PDB entry 3SJL | X-ray diffraction, 1.63 A resolution | chains A and F of the 6 polymer chains in the assembly

# Chain A
Protein: Methylamine utilization protein mauG
Source organism: Paracoccus denitrificans
Notes: EC 1.-.-.-
Reference sequence: Q51658 (MAUG_PARDP); residues 1-367 here correspond to UniProt positions 21-387 (UniProt number = residue number + 20)
Amino-acid sequence (373 residues; each row starts with the number of its first residue):
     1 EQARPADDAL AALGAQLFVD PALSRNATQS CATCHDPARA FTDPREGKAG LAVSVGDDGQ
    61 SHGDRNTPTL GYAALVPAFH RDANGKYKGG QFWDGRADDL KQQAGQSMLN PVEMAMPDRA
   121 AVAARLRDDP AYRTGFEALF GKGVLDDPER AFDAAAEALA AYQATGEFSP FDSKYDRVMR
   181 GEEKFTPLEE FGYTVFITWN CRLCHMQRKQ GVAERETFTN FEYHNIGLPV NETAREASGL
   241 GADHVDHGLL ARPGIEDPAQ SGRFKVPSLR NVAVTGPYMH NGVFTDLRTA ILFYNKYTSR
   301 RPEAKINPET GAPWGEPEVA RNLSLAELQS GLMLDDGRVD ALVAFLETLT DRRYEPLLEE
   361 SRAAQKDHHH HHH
Not modelled in the structure: 1-4, 46-62, 360-373
Sequence notes: engineered mutation Ser-107 (Pro127 in Q51658); expression tag (368-373)
Curated features (UniProtKB/Swiss-Prot):
  - binding site (heme c): Cys-31, Cys-34, His-35, Cys-201, Cys-204, His-205, His-280
Bound ions: heme c Fe site 1: His-35, Glu-113; Ca2+: Asn-66, Thr-275, Pro-277; heme c Fe site 2: His-205, Tyr-294; Na+ site 1: Asn-231, Thr-233; Na+ site 2: Leu-250, Arg-252, Ile-255
Residues lining bound ligands:
  - heme c (HEC), molecule 1: Gln-29, Ser-30, Cys-31, Cys-34, His-35, Arg-65, Asn-66, Thr-67, Pro-68, Thr-69, Leu-70, Gln-91, Phe-92, Trp-93, Arg-96, Leu-100, Gln-103, Ser-107, Met-108, Val-112, Glu-113, Met-114, Leu-159, Gln-163, Lys-265
  - heme c (HEC), molecule 2: Trp-93, Asn-200, Cys-201, Cys-204, His-205, His-224, Ile-226, Leu-228, Phe-264, Lys-265, Val-266, Pro-267, Leu-269, Val-272, Tyr-278, Met-279, His-280, Leu-287, Ala-290, Ile-291, Tyr-294, Ser-324, Glu-327, Leu-334, Leu-342, Leu-346
From the paper describing this entry:
  - heme c coordination: Glu-113
  - conformationally variable residues (order/disorder transition): Ala-49 to His-62, Glu-113
  - mutagenesis - P107S: abolished catalytic activity

# Chain F
Protein: Methylamine dehydrogenase heavy chain
Source organism: Paracoccus denitrificans
Notes: EC 1.4.99.3
Reference sequence: A1BB97 (A1BB97_PARDP); residues 1-386 here correspond to UniProt positions 32-417 (UniProt number = residue number + 31)
Amino-acid sequence (386 residues; numbered 1 to 386; the number before each row is that of its first residue):
     1 QDAPEAETQA QETQGQAAAR AAAADLAAGQ DDEPRILEAP APDARRVYVN DPAHFAAVTQ
    61 QFVIDGEAGR VIGMIDGGFL PNPVVADDGS FIAHASTVFS RIARGERTDY VEVFDPVTLL
   121 PTADIELPDA PRFLVGTYPW MTSLTPDGKT LLFYQFSPAP AVGVVDLEGK AFKRMLDVPD
   181 CYHIFPTAPD TFFMHCRDGS LAKVAFGTEG TPEITHTEVF HPEDEFLINH PAYSQKAGRL
   241 VWPTYTGKIH QIDLSSGDAK FLPAVEALTE AERADGWRPG GWQQVAYHRA LDRIYLLVDQ
   301 RDEWRHKTAS RFVVVLDAKT GERLAKFEMG HEIDSINVSQ DEKPLLYALS TGDKTLYIHD
   361 AESGEELRSV NQLGHGPQVI TTADMG
Not modelled in the structure: 1-10
Disulfide bonds: Cys-181/Cys-196

# How chain A and chain F interact
Pairs across the interface (11; chain A residue first):
  Asn-84(A) / Glu-33(F)
  Arg-208(A) / Gly-29(F)  hydrogen bond (side chain-backbone)
  Arg-208(A) / Gln-30(F)
  Arg-208(A) / Asp-31(F)
  Lys-209(A) / Asp-31(F)  hydrogen bond (backbone-side chain)
  Lys-209(A) / Asp-32(F)
  Lys-209(A) / Glu-33(F)  salt bridge
  Lys-209(A) / Pro-34(F)
  Gln-210(A) / Asp-31(F)  hydrogen bond (backbone-side chain)
  Gln-210(A) / Asp-32(F)  hydrogen bond (side chain-backbone)
  Gln-210(A) / Pro-34(F)

# Summary
4 residues of chain A face 6 of chain F across their interface, with 4 hydrogen bonds and 1 salt bridge. Among
the polar pairs are Lys-209(A)/Glu-33(F), Arg-208(A)/Gly-29(F) and Lys-209(A)/Asp-31(F). Chain A binds heme c.
From the paper: P107S of chain A abolishes catalytic activity; heme c coordination by Glu-113(A).
Chain A is Methylamine utilization protein mauG and chain F is Methylamine dehydrogenase heavy chain, both
from Paracoccus denitrificans; the structure, Crystal Structure of the P107S-MauG/pre-Methylamine
Dehydrogenase Complex, was determined by X-ray diffraction (same publication as 3SLE).
